Entry 6JTO (X-ray diffraction, 1.70 A resolution); this record covers chains A and C of the 3 polymer chains in the assembly.

Chain A:
Molecule: HLA class I histocompatibility antigen, Cw-5 alpha chain
Organism: Homo sapiens
UniProt: Q9TNN7 (1C05_HUMAN); residues 2-274 here correspond to UniProt positions 26-298 (UniProt number = residue number + 24)
Chain sequence (273 residues; numbered 2 to 274; the number before each row is that of its first residue):
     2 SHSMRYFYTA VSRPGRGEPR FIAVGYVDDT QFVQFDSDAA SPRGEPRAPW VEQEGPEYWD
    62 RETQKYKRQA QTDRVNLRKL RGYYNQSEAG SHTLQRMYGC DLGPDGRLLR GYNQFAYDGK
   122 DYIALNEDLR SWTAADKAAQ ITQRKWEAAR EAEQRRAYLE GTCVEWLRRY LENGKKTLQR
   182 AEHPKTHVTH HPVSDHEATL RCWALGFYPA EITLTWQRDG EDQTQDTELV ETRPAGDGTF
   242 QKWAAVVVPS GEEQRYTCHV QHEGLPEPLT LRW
Disulfide bonds: C101-C164, C203-C259

Chain C:
Molecule: 10-residue peptide
Chain sequence (10 residues; each row starts with the number of its first residue):
     1 GADGVGKSAL

How chain A and chain C interact:
Contacting residue pairs (39; chain A residue first):
  M5(A) - G1(C)
  Y7(A) - G1(C)  hydrogen bond (side chain-backbone)
  Y7(A) - A2(C)  hydrogen bond (side chain-backbone)
  Y9(A) - A2(C)
  E63(A) - G1(C)
  E63(A) - A2(C)  hydrogen bond (side chain-backbone)
  K66(A) - G1(C)
  K66(A) - A2(C)  hydrogen bond (side chain-backbone)
  K66(A) - G4(C)
  R69(A) - G4(C)  hydrogen bond (side chain-backbone)
  T73(A) - K7(C)  hydrogen bond
  T73(A) - S8(C)
  N77(A) - S8(C)  hydrogen bond (side chain-backbone)
  N77(A) - A9(C)
  N77(A) - L10(C)  hydrogen bond (side chain-backbone)
  K80(A) - L10(C)
  L81(A) - L10(C)  hydrophobic
  Y84(A) - L10(C)  hydrogen bond (side chain-backbone)
  L95(A) - L10(C)  hydrophobic
  R97(A) - D3(C)  salt bridge
  R97(A) - S8(C)
  Y99(A) - A2(C)
  Y99(A) - D3(C)  hydrogen bond (side chain-backbone)
  T143(A) - L10(C)  hydrogen bond (side chain-backbone)
  K146(A) - A9(C)
  K146(A) - L10(C)  hydrogen bond (side chain-backbone)
  W147(A) - A9(C)  hydrogen bond (side chain-backbone)
  W147(A) - L10(C)  hydrophobic
  E152(A) - S8(C)  hydrogen bond
  Q155(A) - V5(C)
  Q155(A) - G6(C)
  R156(A) - D3(C)  salt bridge
  R156(A) - V5(C)  hydrogen bond (side chain-backbone)
  R156(A) - S8(C)  hydrogen bond
  Y159(A) - G1(C)  hydrogen bond (side chain-backbone)
  Y159(A) - A2(C)
  Y159(A) - D3(C)
  W167(A) - G1(C)
  Y171(A) - G1(C)  hydrogen bond (side chain-backbone)
Interface residues without a listed pair, chain A (28 interface residues in all): F33, Y59, Y67, F116, Y123

In short:
The interface between chain A and chain C involves 28 residues on one side and 10 on the other; the contacts
include 18 hydrogen bonds and 2 salt bridges. Polar pairs include R97(A)-D3(C), R156(A)-D3(C) and Y7(A)-G1(C).
Chain A is HLA class I histocompatibility antigen, Cw-5 alpha chain (Homo sapiens) and chain C is a 10-residue
peptide; the structure, Crystal structure of HLA-C05 in complex with a tumor mut10m peptide, was determined by
X-ray diffraction.
